PDB entry 1ODH | X-ray diffraction, 2.85 A resolution | chains A and C of the 3 polymer chains in the assembly

# Chain A
Name: MGCM1
Source organism: Mus musculus
Notes: fragment: gcm domain, residues 1-174
UniProt: P70348 (P70348); residue numbers follow UniProt; this construct covers 1-174
Amino-acid sequence (174 residues; each row starts with the number of its first residue):
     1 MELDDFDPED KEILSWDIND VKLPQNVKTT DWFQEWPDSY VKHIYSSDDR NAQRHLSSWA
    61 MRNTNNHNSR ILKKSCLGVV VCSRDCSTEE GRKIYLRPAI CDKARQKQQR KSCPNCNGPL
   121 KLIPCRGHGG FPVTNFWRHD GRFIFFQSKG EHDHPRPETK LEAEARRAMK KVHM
Unresolved in the structure: 1-13, 172-174
Bound ions: Zn2+ site 1: Cys-76, Cys-125, His-152, His-154; Zn2+ site 2: Cys-82, Cys-86, Cys-113, Cys-116
What the authors report for this chain:
  - Zn2+ coordination: Cys-76, Cys-82, Cys-86, Cys-113, Cys-116, Cys-125, His-152, His-154
  - binding site for the 13-nt DNA strand: Arg-62, Asn-65, Lys-73, Phe-131
  - binding site for the 13-nt DNA strand (chain C): His-55, Asn-63, Asn-65, His-67, Ser-69, Leu-72, Lys-74, Ile-100, Cys-101, Lys-107, Lys-160, Arg-167
  - mutagenesis - N63A, N65A: decreased binding to the 13-nt DNA strand (chain C)
  - mutagenesis - N65D, K74I, K74M: abolished binding to the 13-nt DNA strand (chain C)
  - specificity-determining residues: Asn-63, Asn-65
  - mutagenesis - K74A, C76A, C125A: abolished binding to the 13-nt DNA strand (chain C) (citing earlier work)
  - mutagenesis - H67A: unchanged binding to the 13-nt DNA strand (chain C)
  - mutagenesis - N63Q: decreased binding to wild-type DNA sequence
  - mutagenesis - H67A: decreased binding to sites M4 and M5

# Chain C
Molecule: 13-nt DNA strand
Sequence (13 nucleotides; each row starts with the number of its first residue):
  1001 CGATGCGGGT GCA

# How chain A and chain C interact
Residue-residue contacts (24; chain A residue first):
  Arg-54(A) with DG1005(C), phosphate contact
  His-55(A) with DG1005(C), salt bridge to the phosphate
  Asn-63(A) with DG1005(C), sugar contact; DC1006(C), base contact
  Asn-65(A) with DG1007(C), base contact; DG1008(C), hydrogen bond to the base; DG1009(C), hydrogen bond to the base
  His-67(A) with DG1008(C), base contact; DG1009(C), hydrogen bond to the base
  Ser-69(A) with DG1007(C), hydrogen bond to the phosphate
  Leu-72(A) with DG1005(C), phosphate contact; DC1006(C), phosphate contact
  Lys-74(A) with DG1005(C), salt bridge to the phosphate
  Ala-99(A) with DA1003(C), phosphate contact
  Ile-100(A) with DA1003(C), hydrogen bond to the phosphate; DT1004(C), phosphate contact
  Cys-101(A) with DG1002(C), sugar contact; DA1003(C), hydrogen bond to the phosphate
  Ala-104(A) with DG1002(C), sugar contact
  Lys-107(A) with DG1002(C), salt bridge to the phosphate
  Lys-160(A) with DA1003(C), hydrogen bond to the phosphate; DT1004(C), salt bridge to the phosphate
  Arg-167(A) with DC1001(C), hydrogen bond to the phosphate; DG1002(C), salt bridge to the phosphate
Other interface residues (no listed pair), chain A (18 interface residues in all): Leu-56, Pro-98, Lys-111
Other interface residues (no listed pair), chain C (10 interface residues in all): DT1010

# Summary
The interface between chain A and chain C involves 18 residues on one side and 10 on the other; the contacts
include 8 hydrogen bonds and 5 salt bridges. Among the polar pairs are Asn-65(A)/DG1008(C),
Asn-65(A)/DG1009(C) and His-67(A)/DG1009(C). The paper reports a binding site for the 13-nt DNA strand (chain
C) at His-55(A), Asn-63(A) and Asn-65(A) among others; N65D, K74I and K74M of chain A, among others, abolish
binding to the 13-nt DNA strand (chain C); 10 substitutions were tested in all.
Here chain A is MGCM1 (Mus musculus) and chain C is a 13-nt DNA strand. Entry 1ODH (Structure of the GCM
domain bound to DNA) was determined by X-ray diffraction.
